PDB entry 7TYY | electron microscopy, 3.00 A resolution | chains E and R of the 7 polymer chains in the assembly

# Chain E
Protein: Receptor activity-modifying protein 2
Organism: Homo sapiens
Reference sequence: O60895 (RAMP2_HUMAN); residues 44-175 here = UniProt positions 44-175
Chain sequence (156 residues; row label = number of the first residue in the row):
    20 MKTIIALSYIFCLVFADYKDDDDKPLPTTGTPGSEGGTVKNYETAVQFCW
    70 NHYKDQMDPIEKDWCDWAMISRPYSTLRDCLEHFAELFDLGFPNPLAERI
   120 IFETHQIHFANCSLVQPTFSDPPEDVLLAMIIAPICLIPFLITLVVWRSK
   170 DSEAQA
Disordered / not traced: 20-59, 135-139, 166-175
Sequence notes: expression tag (20-43)
Disulfide bonds: Cys68-Cys99, Cys84-Cys131
UniProt features mapped onto this chain:
  - site: Ser139 (Required for CALCRL interaction)
  - glycosylation: Asn130 (N-linked (GlcNAc...) asparagine)

# Chain R
Protein: Calcitonin receptor
Organism: Homo sapiens
Reference sequence: P30988 (CALCR_HUMAN), isoform P30988-2; residues 25-474 here = UniProt positions 25-474
Chain sequence (501 residues; numbered -7 to 493; the number before each row is that of its first residue; numbers below 1 keep their minus sign (Met-7 is residue -7)):
    -7 MKTIIALSYIFCLVFADYKDDDDLEVLFQGPAAFSNQTYPTIEPKPFLYV
    43 VGRKKMMDAQYKCYDRMQQLPAYQGEGPYCNRTWDGWLCWDDTPAGVLSY
    93 QFCPDYFPDFDPSEKVTKYCDEKGVWFKHPENNRTWSNYTMCNAFTPEKL
   143 KNAYVLYYLAIVGHSLSIFTLVISLGIFVFFRSLGCQRVTLHKNMFLTYI
   193 LNSMIIIIHLVEVVPNGELVRRDPVSCKILHFFHQYMMACNYFWMLCEGI
   243 YLHTLIVVAVFTEKQRLRWYYLLGWGFPLVPTTIHAITRAVYFNDNCWLS
   293 VETHLLYIIHGPVMAALVVNFFFLLNIVRVLVTKMRETHEAESHMYLKAV
   343 KATMILVPLLGIQFVVFPWRPSNKMLGKIYDYVMHSLIHFQGFFVATIYC
   393 FCNNEVQTTVKRQWAQFKIQWNQRWGRRPSNRSARAAAAAAEAGDIPIYI
   443 CHQELRNEPANNQGEESAEIIPLNIIEQESSAPAGLEVLFQGPHHHHHHH
   493 H
Disordered / not traced: -7 to 36, 406-493
Sequence notes: expression tag (-7 to 24, 475-493); conflict Leu447 (Pro in P30988)
Disulfide bonds: Cys55-Cys81, Cys72-Cys112, Cys95-Cys134, Cys219-Cys289
Glycans and other covalent adducts: N-acetylglucosamine (NAG) linked to Asn130
UniProt features mapped onto this chain:
  - glycosylation (N-linked (GlcNAc...) asparagine): Asn28, Asn73, Asn125, Asn130
  - natural variant: Leu447 (L447P: Probable protective factor against osteoporosis)

# Interface between chain E and chain R
Pairs across the interface - 14 pairs, chain E then chain R:
  Tyr93(E) with Met49(R); Gln52(R), hydrogen bond; Tyr53(R), hydrogen bond (side chain-backbone)
  Ser94(E) with Met49(R)
  Pro112(E) with Asp77(R)
  Phe121(E) with Tyr56(R), hydrophobic
  His124(E) with Tyr53(R); Tyr56(R)
  Phe128(E) with Tyr53(R), hydrophobic
  Asp140(E) with Tyr284(R)
  Met149(E) with Ile276(R), hydrophobic; Ile300(R)
  Pro153(E) with Pro304(R), hydrophobic
  Ile154(E) with Pro304(R)
Interface residues without a listed pair, chain E (15 interface residues in all): Arg97, Glu117, Ile120, Ile161, Val164
Interface residues without a listed pair, chain R (12 interface residues in all): Gly78, Ile242, Phe269

# Overview
15 residues of chain E face 12 of chain R across their interface; the contacts include 2 hydrogen bonds. Polar
pairs include Tyr93(E)-Gln52(R) and Tyr93(E)-Tyr53(R). N-acetylglucosamine is covalently linked to Asn130(R).
Here chain E is Receptor activity-modifying protein 2 and chain R is Calcitonin receptor, both from Homo
sapiens. Entry 7TYY (Human Amylin2 Receptor in complex with Gs and salmon calcitonin peptide) was determined
by electron microscopy (same publication as 7TYF, 7TYH, 7TYI, 7TYL, 7TYN, 7TYO and 3 further entries).
